9AXF - chains R and A of the 7 polymer chains in the assembly; structure by electron microscopy, 3.50 A resolution.

Chain R:
Protein: Extracellular calcium-sensing receptor
Organism: Homo sapiens
UniProt: P41180 (CASR_HUMAN); residues 1-903 here = UniProt positions 1-903
Chain sequence (911 residues; each row starts with the number of its first residue):
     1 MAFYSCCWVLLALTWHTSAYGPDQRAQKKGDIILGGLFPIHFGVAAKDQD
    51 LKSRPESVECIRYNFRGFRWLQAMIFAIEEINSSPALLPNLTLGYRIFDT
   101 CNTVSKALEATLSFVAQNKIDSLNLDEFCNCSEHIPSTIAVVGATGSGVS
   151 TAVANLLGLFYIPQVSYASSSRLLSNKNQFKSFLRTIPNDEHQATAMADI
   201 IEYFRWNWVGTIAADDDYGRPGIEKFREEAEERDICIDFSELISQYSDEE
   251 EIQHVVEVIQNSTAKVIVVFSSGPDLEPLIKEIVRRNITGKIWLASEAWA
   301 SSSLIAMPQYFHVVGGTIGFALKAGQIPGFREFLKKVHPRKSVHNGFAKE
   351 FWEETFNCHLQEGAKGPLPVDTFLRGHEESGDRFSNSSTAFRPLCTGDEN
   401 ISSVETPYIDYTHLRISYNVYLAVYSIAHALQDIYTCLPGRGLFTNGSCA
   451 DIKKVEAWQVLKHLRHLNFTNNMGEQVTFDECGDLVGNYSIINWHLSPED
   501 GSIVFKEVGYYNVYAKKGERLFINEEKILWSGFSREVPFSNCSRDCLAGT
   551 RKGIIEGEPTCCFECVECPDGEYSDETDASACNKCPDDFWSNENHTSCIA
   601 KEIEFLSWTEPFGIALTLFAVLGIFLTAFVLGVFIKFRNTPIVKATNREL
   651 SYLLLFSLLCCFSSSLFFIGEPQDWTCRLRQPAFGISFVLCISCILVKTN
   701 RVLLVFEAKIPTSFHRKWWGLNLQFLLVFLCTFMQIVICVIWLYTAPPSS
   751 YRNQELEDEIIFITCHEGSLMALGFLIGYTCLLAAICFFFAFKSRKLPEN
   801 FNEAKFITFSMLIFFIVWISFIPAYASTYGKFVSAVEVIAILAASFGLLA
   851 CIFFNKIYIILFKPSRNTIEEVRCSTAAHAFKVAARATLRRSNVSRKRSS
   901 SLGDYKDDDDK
Unresolved in the structure: 1-19, 361-391, 883-911
Differences from the reference sequence: expression tag (904-911)
Cystine bridges: Cys60-Cys101, Cys236-Cys561, Cys358-Cys395, Cys437-Cys449, Cys542-Cys562, Cys546-Cys565, Cys568-Cys582, Cys585-Cys598, Cys677-Cys765
Glycans and other covalent adducts: N-acetylglucosamine (NAG) linked to Asn261, Asn287, Asn468, Asn488, Asn541, Asn594
Bound ions: Ca2+ site 1 near Thr100 (its only coordinating residue here); Ca2+ site 2 near Gly557 (its only coordinating residue here)
Small-molecule neighbours:
  - 9IG (3-(2-chlorophenyl)-N-[(1R)-1-(3-methoxyphenyl)ethyl]propan-1-amine): Phe668, Gln681, Phe684, Gly685, Ile777, Thr780, Trp818, Phe821, Tyr825, Val836, Glu837, Ala840, Ile841
  - Lauryl Maltose Neopentyl Glycol (AV0): Phe788, Phe792, Arg795, Lys796, Ala804, Lys805, Ile807, Thr808, Met811, Phe815
  - cyclomethyltryptophan (TCR): Arg66, Trp70, Thr145, Gly146, Ser147, Ala168, Ser169, Ser170, Ser171, Ile187, Tyr218, Glu297, Ala298, Ile416
UniProt features mapped onto this chain:
  - region: Phe637 to Arg648 (Intracellular loop 1 (ICL1)), Thr699 to Asn722 (Intracellular loop 2 (ICL2)), Phe790 to Lys805 (Intracellular loop 3 (ICL3)), Ala880 to Ser900 (Interaction with RNF19A), Arg890 to Arg898 (Arginine-rich retention motif)
  - binding site (phosphate): Arg66 to Trp70, Arg415 to Ser417
  - binding site (Ca(2+)): Ile81, Ser84, Leu87, Leu88, Thr100, Thr145, Ser170, Pro188, Asp190, Glu231, Asp234, Glu297, Tyr489, Gly557
  - binding site (L-tryptophan): Ser147, Ala168, Ser170, Glu297
  - binding site (spermine): Asp238, Ser240
  - site: Cys482 (Important for ability of agonist AMG 416 to activate G-protein-coupled receptor activity)
  - modified residue: Thr888 (Phosphothreonine), Ser892 (Phosphoserine), Ser899 (Phosphoserine)
  - glycosylation (N-linked (GlcNAc...) asparagine): Asn90, Asn130, Asn261, Asn287, Asn386, Asn400, Asn446, Asn468, Asn488, Asn541, Asn594
  - natural variant: Leu11 (L11S: In HHC1), Leu13 (L13P: In HHC1), Thr14 (T14A: Does not demonstrate reduced intracellular and plasma membrane expression and signaling to the MAPK pathway in response to extracellular calcium relative to wild-type), Gly21 (G21R: In HHC1), Gln27 (Q27R: Found in a patient with primary hyperparathyroidism detected at adulthood), Lys29 (K29E: In HYPOC1), Pro39 (P39A: In HHC1), Phe42 (F42S: In HHC1), Lys47 (K47N: In HYPOC1), Ser53 (S53P: In HHC1), Pro55 (P55L: In HHC1), Arg62 (R62M: In HHC1), 89 further natural variant entries in UniProt
  - mutagenesis: Lys29 (K29A/N/E/D: Increased calcium sensitivity; K29R: Does not affect calcium sensitivity), Leu51 (L51A: Decreased calcium-induced G-protein-coupled receptor activity), Arg69 (R69E: Abolishes G-protein coupled receptor signaling pathway), Trp70 (W70A: Abolished calcium-induced G-protein-coupled receptor activity), Asn102 (N102I: Abolishes G-protein coupled receptor activity), Thr145 (T145A: Abolished calcium-induced G-protein-coupled receptor activity; T145I: Reduced calcium-induced G-protein-coupled receptor activity), Ser147 (S147A: Abolished calcium-induced G-protein-coupled receptor activity), Ser170 (S170A: Abolished calcium-induced G-protein-coupled receptor activity; S170K: Reduced calcium-induced G-protein-coupled receptor activity), Asp190 (D190A: Reduced calcium-induced G-protein-coupled receptor activity; D190K: Reduced calcium-induced G-protein-coupled receptor activity), Gln193 (Q193A: Reduced calcium-induced G-protein-coupled receptor activity), Asp216 (D216A: Strongly reduced calcium-induced G-protein-coupled receptor activity), Tyr218 (Y218A: Abolished calcium-induced G-protein-coupled receptor activity; Y218S: Abolished calcium-induced G-protein-coupled receptor activity), 36 further mutagenesis entries in UniProt

Chain A:
Protein: Guanine nucleotide-binding protein G(i) subunit alpha-1, Adenylate cyclase-stimulating G alpha protein
Organism: Homo sapiens
UniProt: chimeric construct of P63096, A0A590UJY2: residues 1-53 from P63096 (GNAI1_HUMAN) positions 1-53 (same numbers); residues 69-246 from A0A590UJY2 positions 50-227 (UniProt number = residue number - 19)
Chain sequence (246 residues; each row starts with the number of its first residue):
     1 MGCTLSAEDKAAVERSKMIEKQLQKDKQVYRATHRLLLLGADNSGKSTIV
    51 KQMRILHGGSGGSGGTSGIFETKFQVDKVNFHMFDVGGQRDERRKWIQCF
   101 NDVTAIIFVVDSSDYNRLQEALNDFKSIWNNRWLRTISVILFLNKQDLLA
   151 EKVLAGKSKIEDYFPEFARYTTPEDATPEPGEDPRVTRAKYFIRDEFLRI
   201 STASGDGRHYCYPHFTCAVDTENARRIFNDCKDIILQMNLREYNLV
Unresolved in the structure: 1-2, 53-68
Differences from the reference sequence: engineered mutation Glu20 (Asp in P63096), Lys21 (Arg in P63096), Gln22 (Asn in P63096), Gln24 (Arg in P63096), Lys25 (Glu in P63096), Lys27 (Gly in P63096), Gln28 (Glu in P63096), Val29 (Lys in P63096), Tyr30 (Ala in P63096), Arg31 (Ala in P63096), Ala32 (Arg in P63096), Thr33 (Glu in P63096), His34 (Val in P63096), Arg35 (Lys in P63096), Asp42 (Gly in P63096), Asn43 (Glu in P63096), Asp111 (Ala92 in A0A590UJY2), Asp114 (Ser95 in A0A590UJY2), Asp124 (Leu115 in A0A590UJY2), Ala224 (Ile215 in A0A590UJY2), Ile227 (Val218 in A0A590UJY2), Lys232 (Arg223 in A0A590UJY2), Leu236 (Gln227 in A0A590UJY2), Gln237 (Arg228 in A0A590UJY2), Asn239 (His230 in A0A590UJY2), Glu242 (Gln233 in A0A590UJY2), Asn244 (Glu235 in A0A590UJY2), Val246 (Leu237 in A0A590UJY2); linker (54-68)
UniProt features mapped onto this chain:
  - binding site (Mg(2+)): Ser47
  - lipidation: Gly2 (N-myristoyl glycine), Cys3 (S-palmitoyl cysteine)

Interface between chain R and chain A:
Pairs across the interface (29; chain R residue first):
  Lys644(R) with Leu245(A); Val246(A)
  Ala645(R) with Leu245(A)
  Arg648(R) with Asn244(A)
  Val705(R) with Leu240(A), hydrophobic; Tyr243(A), hydrophobic
  Ala708(R) with Asn239(A)
  Ile710(R) with Arg31(A); Ile235(A)
  Pro711(R) with Arg31(A); His34(A); Ile235(A), hydrophobic; Met238(A)
  Thr712(R) with Met238(A), hydrogen bond; Asn239(A)
  Ser713(R) with Asn239(A), hydrogen bond (backbone-side chain); Tyr243(A), hydrogen bond
  Phe714(R) with Arg31(A)
  His715(R) with Glu242(A); Tyr243(A)
  Lys717(R) with Glu242(A), salt bridge
  Phe801(R) with Leu240(A), hydrophobic
  Arg873(R) with Tyr210(A); Tyr212(A), hydrogen bond; Asp233(A), salt bridge; Gln237(A)
  Thr876(R) with Leu236(A); Gln237(A); Leu240(A)
Also at the interface, not in a pair above, chain R (23 interface residues in all): Val702, Phe706, Lys709, Ile869, Ala877, His879, Ala880, Phe881
Also at the interface, not in a pair above, chain A (20 interface residues in all): Ala32, Thr33, Thr104, Lys232

Overview:
Chain R and chain A form an interface of 23 and 20 residues respectively; the contacts include 4 hydrogen
bonds and 2 salt bridges. Among the polar pairs are Lys717(R)-Glu242(A), Arg873(R)-Asp233(A) and
Thr712(R)-Met238(A). Bound to chain R: cyclomethyltryptophan, compound 9IG and Lauryl Maltose Neopentyl
Glycol.
Chain R is Extracellular calcium-sensing receptor and chain A is Guanine nucleotide-binding protein G(i)
subunit alpha-1, Adenylate cyclase-stimulating G alpha protein, both from Homo sapiens; the structure,
Structure of human calcium-sensing receptor in complex with chimeric Gq (miniGisq) protein in detergent, was
determined by electron microscopy, deposited together with 9ASB, 9AVG, 9AVL and 9AYF.
